PDB entry 3HD7 | X-ray diffraction, 3.40 A resolution | chains A and B of the 4 polymer chains in the assembly

== Chain A ==
Protein: Vesicle-associated membrane protein 2
Organism: Rattus norvegicus
Notes: fragment: C-terminal fragment
Reference sequence: P63045 (VAMP2_RAT); residues 30-116 here = UniProt positions 30-116
Sequence (91 residues; numbered 26 to 116; the number before each row is that of its first residue):
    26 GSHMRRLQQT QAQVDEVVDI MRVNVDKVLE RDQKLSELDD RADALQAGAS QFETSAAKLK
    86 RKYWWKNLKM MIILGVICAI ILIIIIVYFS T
Differences from the reference sequence: expression tag (26-29)
Ligand contacts: glycylglycylglycine (GGG): Trp-89, Asn-92, Leu-93, Met-96
Curated features (UniProtKB/Swiss-Prot):
  - region: Asn-92 to Thr-116 (Required for interaction with SEPT8)
  - site ((Microbial infection) Cleavage): Gln-58, Lys-59, Lys-59, Leu-60, Arg-66, Ala-67, Gln-76, Phe-77, Ala-81, Ala-82

== Chain B ==
Protein: Syntaxin-1A
Organism: Rattus norvegicus
Notes: fragment: C-terminal fragment
Reference sequence: P32851 (STX1A_RAT); numbering as in UniProt (aligned over 183-288)
Sequence (109 residues; row label = number of the first residue in the row):
   180 GSHMDSSISK QALSEIETRH SEIIKLENSI RELHDMFMDM AMLVESQGEM IDRIEYNVEH
   240 AVDYVERAVS DTKKAVKYQS KARRKKIMII ICCVILGIII ASTIGGIFG
Not modelled in the structure: 180-188, 287-288
Differences from the reference sequence: expression tag (180-182)
Curated features (UniProtKB/Swiss-Prot):
  - site: Lys-253, Ala-254 (Microbial infection: Cleavage)
  - modified residue: Ser-188 (Phosphoserine)
  - cross-link (Glycyl lysine isopeptide (Lys-Gly)): Lys-252 (interchain with G-Cter in SUMO), Lys-253 (interchain with G-Cter in SUMO), Lys-256 (interchain with G-Cter in SUMO)
What the authors report for this chain:
  - contacts within the chain: Lys-253/Tyr-257, Lys-256/Tyr-257, Tyr-257/Lys-260
  - mutagenesis - Y257A: decreased stability
  - mutagenesis - K256A, Q258A, K260A, R262A, R263A, K264A, K265A: unchanged stability

== Interface between chain A and chain B ==
Contacting residue pairs (83):
  Gly-26(A) / Arg-198(B)
  His-28(A) / Arg-198(B)
  Met-29(A) / Thr-197(B)
  Met-29(A) / Glu-201(B)
  Leu-32(A) / Arg-198(B)
  Leu-32(A) / Glu-201(B)
  Leu-32(A) / Ile-202(B)  hydrophobic
  Thr-35(A) / Leu-205(B)
  Gln-36(A) / Lys-204(B)
  Gln-36(A) / Leu-205(B)
  Gln-36(A) / Ser-208(B)  hydrogen bond
  Val-39(A) / Ser-208(B)
  Val-39(A) / Ile-209(B)  hydrophobic
  Asp-40(A) / Ser-208(B)
  Val-42(A) / Leu-212(B)  hydrophobic
  Val-42(A) / Phe-216(B)  hydrophobic
  Val-43(A) / Glu-211(B)
  Val-43(A) / Leu-212(B)  hydrophobic
  Val-43(A) / Met-215(B)
  Met-46(A) / Met-215(B)
  Met-46(A) / Phe-216(B)  hydrophobic
  Arg-47(A) / Glu-211(B)  salt bridge
  Arg-47(A) / Met-215(B)
  Asn-49(A) / Met-219(B)
  Val-50(A) / Met-219(B)  hydrophobic
  Val-53(A) / Met-219(B)  hydrophobic
  Val-53(A) / Leu-222(B)  hydrophobic
  Val-53(A) / Gln-226(B)  hydrogen bond (backbone-side chain)
  Arg-56(A) / Gln-226(B)  hydrogen bond
  Asp-57(A) / Gln-226(B)
  Leu-60(A) / Gln-226(B)
  Leu-60(A) / Met-229(B)
  Leu-60(A) / Ile-230(B)  hydrophobic
  Leu-60(A) / Ile-233(B)
  Ser-61(A) / Met-229(B)
  Leu-63(A) / Ile-233(B)
  Asp-64(A) / Arg-232(B)  salt bridge
  Asp-64(A) / Ile-233(B)
  Ala-67(A) / Ile-233(B)  hydrophobic
  Ala-67(A) / Asn-236(B)
  Ala-67(A) / Val-237(B)  hydrophobic
  Asp-68(A) / Asn-236(B)
  Gln-71(A) / Asn-236(B)
  Gln-71(A) / Ala-240(B)
  Gln-71(A) / Tyr-243(B)
  Ala-74(A) / Ala-240(B)
  Ala-74(A) / Tyr-243(B)
  Ala-74(A) / Val-244(B)  hydrophobic
  Ser-75(A) / Tyr-243(B)
  Phe-77(A) / Ala-247(B)  hydrophobic
  Glu-78(A) / Tyr-243(B)
  Glu-78(A) / Arg-246(B)  salt bridge
  Glu-78(A) / Ala-247(B)
  Ala-81(A) / Ala-247(B)
  Ala-81(A) / Asp-250(B)
  Ala-81(A) / Thr-251(B)
  Ala-82(A) / Asp-250(B)  hydrogen bond (backbone-side chain)
  Leu-84(A) / Ala-254(B)
  Lys-85(A) / Asp-250(B)
  Lys-85(A) / Lys-253(B)
  Lys-85(A) / Ala-254(B)
  Lys-85(A) / Tyr-257(B)  hydrogen bond
  Tyr-88(A) / Ala-254(B)
  Tyr-88(A) / Tyr-257(B)
  Tyr-88(A) / Gln-258(B)
  Trp-89(A) / Tyr-257(B)  hydrophobic
  Asn-92(A) / Lys-260(B)
  Asn-92(A) / Ala-261(B)  hydrogen bond (side chain-backbone)
  Asn-92(A) / Lys-264(B)  hydrogen bond
  Met-95(A) / Ala-261(B)  hydrophobic
  Met-95(A) / Lys-264(B)
  Met-95(A) / Lys-265(B)
  Met-95(A) / Ile-268(B)  hydrophobic
  Ile-98(A) / Ile-268(B)  hydrophobic
  Leu-99(A) / Met-267(B)  hydrophobic
  Leu-99(A) / Ile-268(B)  hydrophobic
  Ile-102(A) / Ile-268(B)
  Ile-102(A) / Cys-271(B)  hydrophobic
  Ile-102(A) / Cys-272(B)  hydrophobic
  Ile-106(A) / Cys-271(B)  hydrophobic
  Ile-106(A) / Ile-274(B)  hydrophobic
  Ile-106(A) / Leu-275(B)  hydrophobic
  Ile-109(A) / Ile-278(B)  hydrophobic
Also at the interface, not in a pair above, chain A (47 interface residues in all): Leu-54, Leu-70, Lys-91, Met-96, Cys-103, Ile-105
Also at the interface, not in a pair above, chain B (44 interface residues in all): Val-223
The authors on this interface:
  - specific contacts: Lys-85(A)/Tyr-257(B), Trp-89(A)/Tyr-257(B), Asn-92(A)/Lys-264(B) (hydrogen bond), Asn-92(A)/Tyr-257(B)
  - interface residues, chain A: Met-95(A), Ile-98(A), Leu-99(A), Ile-102(A), Ile-106(A)
  - interface residues, chain B: Ile-268(B), Cys-271(B), Ile-274(B), Leu-275(B)

== In short ==
Chain A and chain B form an interface of 47 and 44 residues respectively, with 7 hydrogen bonds and 3 salt
bridges. Polar contacts include Arg-47(A)/Glu-211(B), Asp-64(A)/Arg-232(B) and Glu-78(A)/Arg-246(B). The
authors report contacts between Lys-85(A) and Tyr-257(B), Trp-89(A) and Tyr-257(B) and Asn-92(A) and
Tyr-257(B); a hydrogen bond between Asn-92(A) and Lys-264(B). From the paper: Y257A of chain B reduces
stability; interface residues Met-95(A), Ile-98(A) and Ile-268(B) among others; 8 substitutions were tested in
all.
Chain A is Vesicle-associated membrane protein 2 and chain B is Syntaxin-1A, both from Rattus norvegicus; the
structure, HELICAL EXTENSION OF THE NEURONAL SNARE COMPLEX INTO THE MEMBRANE, spacegroup C 1 2 1, was
determined by X-ray diffraction (same publication as 3IPD).
